Entry 6VQ9 (electron microscopy, 3.60 A resolution); this record covers chains A and E of the 16 polymer chains in the assembly.

== Chain A ==
Molecule: ATPase H+-transporting V1 subunit A
From: Rattus norvegicus
UniProt: D4A133 (D4A133_RAT); residues 1-617 here = UniProt positions 1-617
Amino-acid sequence (617 residues; numbered 1 to 617; the number before each row is that of its first residue):
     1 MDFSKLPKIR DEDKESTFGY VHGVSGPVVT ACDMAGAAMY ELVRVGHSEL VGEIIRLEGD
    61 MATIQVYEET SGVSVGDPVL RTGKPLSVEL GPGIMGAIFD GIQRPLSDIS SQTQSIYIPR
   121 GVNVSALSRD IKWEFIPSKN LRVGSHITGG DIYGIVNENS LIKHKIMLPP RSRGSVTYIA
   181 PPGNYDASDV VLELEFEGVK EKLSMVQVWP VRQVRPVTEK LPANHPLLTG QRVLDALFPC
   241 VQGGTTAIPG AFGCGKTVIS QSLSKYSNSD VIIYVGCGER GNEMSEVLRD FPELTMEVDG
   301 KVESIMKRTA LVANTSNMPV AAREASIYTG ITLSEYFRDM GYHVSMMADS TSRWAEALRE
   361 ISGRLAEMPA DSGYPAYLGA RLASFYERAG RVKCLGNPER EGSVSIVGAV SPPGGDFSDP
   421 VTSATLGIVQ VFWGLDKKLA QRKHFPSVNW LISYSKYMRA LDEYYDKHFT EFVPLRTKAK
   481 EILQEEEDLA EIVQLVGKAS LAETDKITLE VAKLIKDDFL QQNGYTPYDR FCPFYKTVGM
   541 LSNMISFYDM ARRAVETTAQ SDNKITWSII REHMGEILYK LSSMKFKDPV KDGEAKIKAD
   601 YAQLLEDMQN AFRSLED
Disordered / not traced: 1-16, 617

== Chain E ==
Molecule: V-type proton ATPase subunit B, brain isoform
From: Rattus norvegicus
UniProt: P62815 (VATB2_RAT); residues 1-511 here = UniProt positions 1-511
Amino-acid sequence (511 residues; each row starts with the number of its first residue):
     1 MALRAMRGIV NGAAPELPVP TGGPMAGARE QALAVSRNYL SQPRLTYKTV SGVNGPLVIL
    61 DHVKFPRYAE IVHLTLPDGT KRSGQVLEVS GSKAVVQVFE GTSGIDAKKT SCEFTGDILR
   121 TPVSEDMLGR VFNGSGKPID RGPVVLAEDF LDIMGQPINP QCRIYPEEMI QTGISAIDGM
   181 NSIARGQKIP IFSAAGLPHN EIAAQICRQA GLVKKSKDVV DYSEENFAIV FAAMGVNMET
   241 ARFFKSDFEE NGSMDNVCLF LNLANDPTIE RIITPRLALT TAEFLAYQCE KHVLVILTDM
   301 SSYAEALREV SAAREEVPGR RGFPGYMYTD LATIYERAGR VEGRNGSITQ IPILTMPNDD
   361 ITHPIPDLTG YITEGQIYVD RQLHNRQIYP PINVLPSLSR LMKSAIGEGM TRKDHADVSN
   421 QLYACYAIGK DVQAMKAVVG EEALTSDDLL YLEFLQKFEK NFITQGPYEN RTVYETLDIG
   481 WQLLRIFPKE MLKRIPQSTL SEFYPRDSAK H
Disordered / not traced: 1-38, 216-224, 507-511
Swiss-Prot annotation at these positions:
  - binding site (ATP): Arg400

== Chain A / chain E interface ==
Residue-residue contacts (73):
  Ala35(A) - Lys108(E)
  Gly36(A) - Lys108(E)
  Ala37(A) - Asp106(E)
  Ala37(A) - Ala107(E)
  Ala38(A) - Gly104(E)
  Ala38(A) - Ile105(E)
  Ala38(A) - Asp106(E)
  Met39(A) - Val53(E)  hydrophobic
  Met39(A) - Gly55(E)
  Met39(A) - Thr102(E)  hydrogen bond
  Met39(A) - Gly104(E)  hydrogen bond (backbone-backbone)
  Met39(A) - Ile105(E)  hydrogen bond (backbone-backbone)
  Tyr40(A) - Ser103(E)
  Arg56(A) - Val53(E)
  Arg56(A) - Asn54(E)  hydrogen bond
  Leu57(A) - Gly52(E)
  Leu57(A) - Val53(E)  hydrogen bond (backbone-backbone)
  Glu58(A) - Ser51(E)
  Gly59(A) - Ser51(E)  hydrogen bond (backbone-backbone)
  Lys220(A) - Met238(E)
  Lys220(A) - Arg242(E)  hydrogen bond (backbone-side chain)
  Leu221(A) - Arg242(E)  hydrogen bond (backbone-side chain)
  Pro222(A) - Arg242(E)
  Ala223(A) - Glu239(E)
  Met368(A) - Ala312(E)
  Met368(A) - Glu315(E)
  Met368(A) - Glu316(E)
  Met368(A) - Pro318(E)
  Pro369(A) - Pro318(E)
  Ala370(A) - Arg308(E)
  Asp371(A) - Arg321(E)
  Ala376(A) - Arg308(E)
  Ala376(A) - Glu309(E)
  Ala376(A) - Ala312(E)  hydrophobic
  Tyr377(A) - Glu309(E)
  Ala380(A) - Thr268(E)
  Ala380(A) - Glu309(E)
  Ala383(A) - Ala264(E)
  Glu387(A) - Asn237(E)
  Glu387(A) - Met238(E)  hydrogen bond (side chain-backbone)
  Glu387(A) - Ala264(E)
  Glu387(A) - Asn265(E)
  Asp416(A) - Asn358(E)  hydrogen bond
  Phe417(A) - Asn358(E)  hydrogen bond (backbone-side chain)
  Ser418(A) - Asn358(E)
  Ile428(A) - Asn237(E)  hydrogen bond (backbone-side chain)
  Ile428(A) - Ala264(E)  hydrophobic
  Gln430(A) - Asn237(E)  hydrogen bond
  Gln430(A) - Glu239(E)
  Gln430(A) - Thr240(E)
  Leu451(A) - Arg381(E)
  Leu451(A) - Asn385(E)  hydrogen bond (backbone-side chain)
  Ile452(A) - Arg381(E)
  Tyr454(A) - Gly196(E)
  Tyr457(A) - Glu239(E)
  Arg459(A) - Glu201(E)  salt bridge
  Arg459(A) - Phe243(E)
  Thr477(A) - Gln387(E)
  Lys480(A) - Asn385(E)
  Lys480(A) - Gln387(E)
  Glu481(A) - Arg386(E)
  Glu481(A) - Gln387(E)
  Gln484(A) - Asn385(E)  hydrogen bond
  Gln484(A) - Arg386(E)
  Asp488(A) - Gln382(E)  hydrogen bond
  Ile492(A) - Ala437(E)
  Ile492(A) - Val438(E)  hydrophobic
  Ser500(A) - Ala437(E)
  Ser500(A) - Val438(E)
  Ser500(A) - Val439(E)
  Ser500(A) - Gly440(E)
  Ala502(A) - Glu441(E)
  Asp505(A) - Lys436(E)  salt bridge
Interface residues without a listed pair, chain A (47 interface residues in all): Gly415, Ser423, Leu426, Lys456, Val496
Interface residues without a listed pair, chain E (45 interface residues in all): Ala195, Glu305, Val317

== In short ==
47 residues of chain A face 45 of chain E across their interface, with 16 hydrogen bonds and 2 salt bridges.
Among the polar pairs are Arg459(A)-Glu201(E), Asp505(A)-Lys436(E) and Met39(A)-Thr102(E). UniProt lists
ATP-binding residue Arg400(E) on chain E.
Chain A is ATPase H+-transporting V1 subunit A and chain E is V-type proton ATPase subunit B, brain isoform,
both from Rattus norvegicus; the structure, Mammalian V-ATPase from rat brain soluble V1 region rotational
state 1 with SidK and ADP (from ..., was determined by electron microscopy (same publication as 6VQA, 6VQB,
6VQI, 6VQJ and 6VQK).
